Entry 8YGD (electron microscopy, 2.84 A resolution); this record covers chains A and D of the 34 polymer chains in the assembly.

[Chain A (and D)]
Protein: Antenna pigment protein alpha chain
From: Fuscovulum blasticum DSM 2131
Notes: chain D of this document is another copy of the same molecule, construct and numbering; everything in this record applies to it too
Reference sequence: A0A2T4JA00 (A0A2T4JA00_FUSBL); residue numbers follow UniProt; this construct covers 1-62
Amino-acid sequence (62 residues; numbered 1 to 62; the number before each row is that of its first residue):
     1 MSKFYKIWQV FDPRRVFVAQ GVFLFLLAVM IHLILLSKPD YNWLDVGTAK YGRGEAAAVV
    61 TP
Disordered / not traced: 54-62
Small-molecule neighbours:
  - bacteriochlorophyll a (BCL), molecule 1: F4, I7, V16, Q20, F23, I31
  - bacteriochlorophyll a (BCL), molecule 2: Q20, G21, L24, F25, A28, H32, L35, Y41, W43
  - bacteriochlorophyll a (BCL), molecule 3: L24, L27, A28, I31, H32, L35, Y41
  - 1,2-diacyl-sn-glycero-3-phosphocholine (PC1), molecule 1: F11, D12, R15, V16, A19, F23
  - 1,2-diacyl-sn-glycero-3-phosphocholine (PC1), molecule 2: D12, R14, R15, V18, A19, G21, V22, F25, L26
  - spheroidene (SPO), molecule 1: K3, F4, K6, I7, V10
  - spheroidene (SPO), molecule 2: F17, Q20, F23, L24, L27, I31
  - spheroidene (SPO), molecule 3: F25, A28, V29, H32, L33, L36

[Chain A / chain D interface]
Contacting residue pairs (13; chain A residue first):
  I7(A) - F17(D)  hydrophobic
  V10(A) - R14(D)
  F11(A) - R14(D)
  F11(A) - F17(D)  hydrophobic
  F11(A) - V18(D)  hydrophobic
  F23(A) - F25(D)  hydrophobic
  K38(A) - N42(D)
  K38(A) - L44(D)
  D40(A) - T48(D)  hydrogen bond
  D40(A) - R53(D)  salt bridge
  Y41(A) - L44(D)  hydrogen bond (side chain-backbone)
  Y41(A) - T48(D)
  Y41(A) - R53(D)
Also at the interface, not in a pair above, chain D (12 interface residues in all): P13, W43, D45, G47

[Summary]
The interface between chain A and chain D involves 7 residues on one side and 12 on the other, with 2 hydrogen
bonds and 1 salt bridge. Polar contacts include D40(A)-R53(D), D40(A)-T48(D) and Y41(A)-L44(D).
Both chains are Antenna pigment protein alpha chain (Fuscovulum blasticum DSM 2131). Entry 8YGD (Rhodobacter
blasticus RC-LH1 dimer) was determined by electron microscopy, deposited together with 8YGL.
